Entry 1JWN (X-ray diffraction, 2.10 A resolution); this record covers chains A and B.

# Chain A (and B)
Molecule: Globin I - Ark Shell
From: Scapharca inaequivalvis
Notes: chain B of this document is another copy of the same molecule, construct and numbering; everything in this record applies to it too
Reference sequence: P02213 (GLB1_SCAIN); residues 1-146 here = UniProt positions 1-146
Chain sequence (146 residues; each row starts with the number of its first residue):
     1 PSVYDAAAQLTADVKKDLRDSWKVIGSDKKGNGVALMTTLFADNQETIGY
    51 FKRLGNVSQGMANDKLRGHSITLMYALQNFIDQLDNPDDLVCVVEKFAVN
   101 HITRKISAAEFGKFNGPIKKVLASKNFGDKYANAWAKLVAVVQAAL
Disordered / not traced: 1
Sequence notes: engineered mutation Phe114 (Ile in P02213)
Ion coordination: heme Fe: His101 (together with carbon monoxide)
Residues lining bound ligands:
  - carbon monoxide (CMO): Met37, Phe51, His69, Leu73, His101
  - heme (HEM): Tyr50, Phe51, Arg53, Leu54, His69, Thr72, Leu73, Ala76, Leu77, Phe97, Asn100, His101, Arg104, Ile106, Glu110, Phe111, Phe114
Swiss-Prot annotation at these positions:
  - binding site (heme b): His101

# How chain A and chain B interact
Residue-residue contacts (35):
  Lys30(A) - Asn86(B)
  Lys30(A) - Asp89(B)  salt bridge
  Arg53(A) - Lys96(B)
  Arg53(A) - Val99(B)
  Asp64(A) - Cys92(B)
  Arg67(A) - Asp88(B)  hydrogen bond (side chain-backbone)
  Arg67(A) - Asp89(B)  salt bridge
  Gly68(A) - Cys92(B)
  His69(A) - Lys96(B)  hydrogen bond
  Ile71(A) - Asn79(B)
  Ile71(A) - Gln83(B)
  Thr72(A) - Asn79(B)  hydrogen bond
  Thr72(A) - Lys96(B)
  Tyr75(A) - Gln78(B)
  Tyr75(A) - Asn79(B)
  Tyr75(A) - Asp82(B)  hydrogen bond
  Tyr75(A) - Gln83(B)  hydrogen bond
  Gln78(A) - Tyr75(B)
  Asn79(A) - Ile71(B)
  Asn79(A) - Thr72(B)
  Asn79(A) - Tyr75(B)
  Asp82(A) - Tyr75(B)  hydrogen bond
  Gln83(A) - Ile71(B)
  Gln83(A) - Tyr75(B)  hydrogen bond
  Asp88(A) - Arg67(B)
  Asp89(A) - Lys30(B)  salt bridge
  Asp89(A) - Arg67(B)  salt bridge
  Cys92(A) - Asp64(B)
  Cys92(A) - Gly68(B)
  Val93(A) - Ile71(B)  hydrophobic
  Lys96(A) - Arg53(B)
  Lys96(A) - Gly68(B)
  Lys96(A) - His69(B)  hydrogen bond
  Val99(A) - Arg53(B)
  Asn100(A) - Asn100(B)
Also at the interface, not in a pair above, chain A (22 interface residues in all): Asn86, Arg104
Also at the interface, not in a pair above, chain B (22 interface residues in all): Val93, Arg104

# Overview
The chain A/chain B interface involves 22 residues from each chain, with 8 hydrogen bonds and 4 salt bridges.
Polar pairs include Lys30(A)-Asp89(B), Arg67(A)-Asp89(B) and Arg67(A)-Asp88(B). Bound to chain A: heme and
carbon monoxide. Curated annotation (UniProt) lists heme b-binding residue His101(A) on chain A.
Chain A and chain B are both Globin I - Ark Shell (Scapharca inaequivalvis); the structure, Crystal Structure
of Scapharca inaequivalvis HbI, I114F Mutant Ligated to Carbon Monoxide, was determined by X-ray diffraction,
deposited together with 1JZK, 1JZL and 1JZM.
